4D8Z - chain A; structure by X-ray diffraction, 2.20 A resolution.

Chain A:
Molecule: Dihydropteroate Synthase
From: Bacillus anthracis
Notes: EC 2.5.1.15
UniProt: C3P9L8 (C3P9L8_BACAA); residues 1-277 here = UniProt positions 1-277
Amino-acid sequence (297 residues; numbered -19 to 277; the number before each row is that of its first residue; numbers below 1 keep their minus sign (Met-19 is residue -19)):
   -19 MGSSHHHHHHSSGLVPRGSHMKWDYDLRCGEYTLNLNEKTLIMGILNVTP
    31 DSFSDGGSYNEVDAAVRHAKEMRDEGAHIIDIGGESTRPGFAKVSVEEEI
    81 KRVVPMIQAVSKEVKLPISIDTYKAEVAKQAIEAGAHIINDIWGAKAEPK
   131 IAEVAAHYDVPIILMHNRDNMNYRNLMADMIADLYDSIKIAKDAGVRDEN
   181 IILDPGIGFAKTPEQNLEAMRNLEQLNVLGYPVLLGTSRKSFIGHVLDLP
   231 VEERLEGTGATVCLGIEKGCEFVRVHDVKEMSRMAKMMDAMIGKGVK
Unresolved in the structure: -19 to 1, 28, 64-72, 275-277
Sequence notes: expression tag (-19 to 0)
Residues lining bound ligands: 0J2 ((3R)-3-(7-amino-4,5-dioxo-1,4,5,6-tetrahydropyrimido[4,5-c]pyridazin-3-yl)butanoic acid): Ile25, Asp101, Asn120, Ile122, Ile143, Met145, Asp184, Ile187, Phe189, Leu214, Gly216, Lys220, Arg254, His256
From the paper describing this entry:
  - binding site for 0J2: Asp101

In short:
Bound to chain A: compound 0J2. The paper reports a binding site for 0J2 at Asp101.
Chain A is Dihydropteroate Synthase (Bacillus anthracis); the structure, Crystal structure of B. anthracis
DHPS with compound 24, was determined by X-ray diffraction together with 4D8A, 4DAF, 4D9P, 4DAI and 4DB7 from
the same study.
